PDB entry 2XRP | electron microscopy, 8.20 A resolution (very low resolution: no residue pairs are listed; an interface is given only as per-side residue counts) | chains D and H of the 9 polymer chains in the assembly

[Chain D (and H)]
Protein: Tubulin alpha-1D chain
Source organism: Bos taurus
Notes: EC 3.6.5.6; chain H of this document is another copy of the same molecule, construct and numbering; everything in this record applies to it too
UniProtKB: Q2HJ86 (TBA1D_BOVIN); numbering as in UniProt (aligned over 1-449)
Sequence (452 residues; row label = number of the first residue in the row):
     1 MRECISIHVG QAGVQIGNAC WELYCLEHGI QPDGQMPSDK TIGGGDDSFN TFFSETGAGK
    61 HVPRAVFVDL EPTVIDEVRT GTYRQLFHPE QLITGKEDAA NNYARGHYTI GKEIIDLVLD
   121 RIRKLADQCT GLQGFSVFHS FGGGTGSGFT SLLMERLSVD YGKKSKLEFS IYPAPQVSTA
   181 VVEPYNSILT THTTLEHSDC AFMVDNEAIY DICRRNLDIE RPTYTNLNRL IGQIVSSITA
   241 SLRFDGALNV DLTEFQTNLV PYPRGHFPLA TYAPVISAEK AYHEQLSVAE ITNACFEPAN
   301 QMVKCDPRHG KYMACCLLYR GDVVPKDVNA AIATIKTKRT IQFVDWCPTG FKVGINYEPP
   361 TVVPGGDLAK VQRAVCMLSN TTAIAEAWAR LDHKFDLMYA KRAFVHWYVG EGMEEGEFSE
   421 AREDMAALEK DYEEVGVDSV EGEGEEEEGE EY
Not modelled in the structure: 1, 38-46, 440-452
Construct notes: conflict I7 (Val in Q2HJ86), I114 (Leu in Q2HJ86), S136 (Leu in Q2HJ86), E358 (Gln in Q2HJ86), V437 (Met in Q2HJ86), E450 (Asp in Q2HJ86)
Residues lining bound ligands: GTP (guanosine-5'-triphosphate): G10, Q11, A12, Q15, I16, D69, E71, A99, A100, N101, S140, G142, G143, G144, T145, G146, I171, T179, E183, N206, Y224, L227, N228
Curated features (UniProtKB/Swiss-Prot):
  - motif: M1 to C4 (MREC motif)
  - active site: E254
  - binding site (GTP): Q11, E71, S140, G144, T145, T179, N206, N228
  - binding site (Mg(2+)): E71
  - modified residue: K40 (N6-acetyllysine), Y282 (3'-nitrotyrosine), S439 (Phosphoserine), E446 (5-glutamyl polyglutamate)
From the paper describing this entry:
  - disease-associated variants - P263T, R264C (citing earlier work)

[How chain D and chain H interact]
At this resolution (8 A) residue pairs are not listed: 7 residues of chain D and 4 of chain H lie at the interface.

[Summary]
7 residues of chain D face 4 of chain H across their interface. Ligands of chain D: GTP. From UniProt:
active-site residue E254(D), 8 GTP-binding residues and Mg2+-binding residue E71(D) on chain D.
Both chains are Tubulin alpha-1D chain (Bos taurus). Entry 2XRP (Human Doublecortin N-DC Repeat (1MJD) and
Mammalian Tubulin (1JFF and 3HKE) Docked into the 8-Angstrom Cryo-EM ...) was determined by electron
microscopy.
